PDB entry 2YZ7 | X-ray diffraction, 2.19 A resolution | chains A and B of the 4 polymer chains in the assembly

== Chain A (and B) ==
Molecule: D-3-hydroxybutyrate dehydrogenase
Organism: Alcaligenes faecalis
Notes: EC 1.1.1.30; chain B of this document is another copy of the same molecule, construct and numbering; everything in this record applies to it too
Amino-acid sequence (260 residues; numbered 1 to 260; the number before each row is that of its first residue):
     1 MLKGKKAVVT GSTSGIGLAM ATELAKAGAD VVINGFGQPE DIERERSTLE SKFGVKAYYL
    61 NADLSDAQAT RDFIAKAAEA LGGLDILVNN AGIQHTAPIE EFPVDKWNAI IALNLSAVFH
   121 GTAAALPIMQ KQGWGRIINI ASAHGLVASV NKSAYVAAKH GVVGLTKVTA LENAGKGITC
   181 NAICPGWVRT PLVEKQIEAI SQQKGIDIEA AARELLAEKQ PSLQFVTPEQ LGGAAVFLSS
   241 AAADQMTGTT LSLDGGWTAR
Bound ions: Ca2+: Arg-260 (shared with 1 residue of chain C)

== Interface between chain A and chain B ==
Residue-residue contacts - 55 pairs, chain A then chain B:
  Lys-167(A) with Ala-259(B)
  Leu-171(A) with Pro-221(B), hydrophobic; Gly-256(B); Ala-259(B); Arg-260(B)
  Ala-174(A) with Pro-221(B); Ser-222(B)
  Gly-175(A) with Ser-222(B); Gln-224(B), hydrogen bond (backbone-side chain)
  Pro-221(A) with Leu-171(B), hydrophobic; Ala-174(B)
  Ser-222(A) with Ala-174(B); Gly-175(B); Gln-245(B), hydrogen bond
  Gln-224(A) with Gly-175(B); Gln-245(B), hydrogen bond
  Phe-225(A) with Gln-245(B)
  Val-226(A) with Gln-245(B)
  Gln-230(A) with Ala-241(B); Ala-242(B); Asp-244(B); Gln-245(B)
  Ala-234(A) with Phe-237(B), hydrophobic
  Phe-237(A) with Phe-237(B), hydrophobic
  Ala-242(A) with Gln-230(B); Gly-233(B)
  Asp-244(A) with Gln-230(B)
  Gln-245(A) with Ser-222(B), hydrogen bond; Gln-224(B), hydrogen bond; Phe-225(B); Gln-230(B); Leu-253(B); Asp-254(B), hydrogen bond (backbone-backbone); Gly-255(B), hydrogen bond (backbone-backbone)
  Met-246(A) with Leu-251(B), hydrophobic; Ser-252(B); Leu-253(B), hydrophobic
  Thr-247(A) with Gly-255(B); Gly-256(B)
  Gly-248(A) with Ala-259(B)
  Thr-249(A) with Ser-252(B)
  Leu-251(A) with Met-246(B), hydrophobic
  Ser-252(A) with Met-246(B); Thr-249(B)
  Leu-253(A) with Gln-245(B); Met-246(B), hydrophobic
  Asp-254(A) with Gln-245(B), hydrogen bond (backbone-backbone)
  Gly-255(A) with Gln-245(B), hydrogen bond (backbone-backbone); Thr-247(B)
  Gly-256(A) with Leu-171(B); Thr-247(B)
  Ala-259(A) with Lys-167(B); Leu-171(B); Gly-248(B)
  Arg-260(A) with Leu-171(B)
Also at the interface, not in a pair above, chain A (30 interface residues in all): Gly-233, Ala-241, Thr-250
Also at the interface, not in a pair above, chain B (30 interface residues in all): Val-226, Ala-234, Thr-250

== In short ==
The chain A/chain B interface involves 30 residues from each chain, with 9 hydrogen bonds. Polar pairs include
Gly-175(A)/Gln-224(B), Ser-222(A)/Gln-245(B) and Gln-224(A)/Gln-245(B).
Chain A and chain B are both D-3-hydroxybutyrate dehydrogenase (Alcaligenes faecalis); the structure, X-ray
analyses of 3-hydroxybutyrate dehydrogenase from Alcaligenes faecalis, was determined by X-ray diffraction
(same publication as 3VDQ).
